PDB entry 8GW6 | electron microscopy, 3.30 A resolution | chains A and C of the 3 polymer chains in the assembly

== Chain A (and C) ==
Name: Guard cell S-type anion channel SLAC1, Green fluorescent protein (Fragment)
Organism: Arabidopsis thaliana
Notes: chain C of this document is another copy of the same molecule, construct and numbering; everything in this record applies to it too
UniProt: chimeric construct of Q9LD83, A0A059PIQ0: residues 1-556 from Q9LD83 (SLAC1_ARATH) positions 1-556 (same numbers); residues 566-805 from A0A059PIQ0 positions 1-240 (UniProt number = residue number - 565)
Sequence (826 residues; each row starts with the number of its first residue):
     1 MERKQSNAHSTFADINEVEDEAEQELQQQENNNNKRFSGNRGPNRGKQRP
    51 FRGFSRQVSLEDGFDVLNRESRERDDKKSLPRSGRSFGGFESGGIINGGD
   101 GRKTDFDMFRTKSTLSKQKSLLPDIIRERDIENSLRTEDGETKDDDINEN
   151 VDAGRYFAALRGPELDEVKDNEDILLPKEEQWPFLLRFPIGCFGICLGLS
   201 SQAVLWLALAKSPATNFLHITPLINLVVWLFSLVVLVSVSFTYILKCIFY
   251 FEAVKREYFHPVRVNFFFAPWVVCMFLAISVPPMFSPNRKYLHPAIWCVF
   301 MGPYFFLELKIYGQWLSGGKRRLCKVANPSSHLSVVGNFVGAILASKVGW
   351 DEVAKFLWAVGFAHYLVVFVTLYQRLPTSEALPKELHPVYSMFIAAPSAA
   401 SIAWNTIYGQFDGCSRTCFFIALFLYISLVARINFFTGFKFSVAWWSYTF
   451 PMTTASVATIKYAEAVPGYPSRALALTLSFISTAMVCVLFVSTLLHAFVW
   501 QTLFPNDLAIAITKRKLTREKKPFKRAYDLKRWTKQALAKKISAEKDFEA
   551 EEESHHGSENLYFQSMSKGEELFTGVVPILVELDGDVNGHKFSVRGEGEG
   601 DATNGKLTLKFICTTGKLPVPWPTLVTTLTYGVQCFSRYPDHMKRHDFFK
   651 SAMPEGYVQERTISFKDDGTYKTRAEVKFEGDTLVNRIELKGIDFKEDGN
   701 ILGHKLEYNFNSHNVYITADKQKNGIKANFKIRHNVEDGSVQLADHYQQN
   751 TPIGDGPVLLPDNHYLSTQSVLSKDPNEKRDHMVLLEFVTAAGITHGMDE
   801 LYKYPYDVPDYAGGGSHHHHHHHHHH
Disordered / not traced: 1-149, 517-826
Sequence notes: engineered mutation D62 (Thr in Q9LD83), D65 (Ser in Q9LD83), D107 (Ser in Q9LD83), D124 (Ser in Q9LD83), D146 (Ser in Q9LD83); conflict D152 (Ser in Q9LD83), S567 (Arg2 in A0A059PIQ0), R595 (Ser30 in A0A059PIQ0), S637 (Ala72 in A0A059PIQ0), R645 (Gln80 in A0A059PIQ0), V771 (Ala206 in A0A059PIQ0), Y804 (Arg239 in A0A059PIQ0); linker (557-565); expression tag (806-826)
Curated features (UniProtKB/Swiss-Prot):
  - site: F450 (Important for channel gating)
  - modified residue (Phosphoserine): S59, S86, S113, S120
What the authors report for this chain:
  - post-translational modification sites: S59, S86, S120, T513 (citing earlier work)
  - binding site for chloride ion: K461
  - self-association interface (contacts with another copy of this molecule): R322, L372, Q374
  - conformationally variable residues (order/disorder transition): G319 to N328
  - mutagenesis - S59D, S59E: unchanged expression
  - mutagenesis - F106A/F109A: increased expression
  - specificity-determining residues: V272 (citing earlier work)

== Chain A / chain C interface ==
Residue-residue contacts (30; chain A residue first):
  F369(A) - V367(C)  hydrophobic
  V370(A) - L366(C)  hydrophobic
  Y373(A) - W315(C)  hydrophobic
  Y373(A) - L316(C)
  Y373(A) - R322(C)
  Y373(A) - C324(C)
  Y373(A) - V367(C)  hydrophobic
  Q374(A) - R322(C)
  Q374(A) - T371(C)  hydrogen bond
  Q374(A) - Q374(C)
  R375(A) - C324(C)  hydrogen bond (backbone-side chain)
  R375(A) - R375(C)
  R375(A) - P377(C)
  P383(A) - G318(C)
  E385(A) - S317(C)  hydrogen bond (backbone-side chain)
  Y390(A) - L316(C)
  Y390(A) - S317(C)
  R416(A) - E352(C)  salt bridge
  R416(A) - K355(C)
  T417(A) - A359(C)
  F420(A) - E352(C)
  F420(A) - K355(C)
  F420(A) - F356(C)  hydrophobic
  F420(A) - A359(C)  hydrophobic
  I421(A) - A359(C)
  I421(A) - A363(C)  hydrophobic
  F424(A) - L309(C)  hydrophobic
  F424(A) - V360(C)  hydrophobic
  F424(A) - H364(C)
  Y462(A) - E352(C)  hydrogen bond
Also at the interface, not in a pair above, chain A (23 interface residues in all): L366, L372, L382, K384, L386, F393, G413, I427, V466
Also at the interface, not in a pair above, chain C (25 interface residues in all): F305, Y312, G313, L323, Y408

== Overview ==
23 residues of chain A face 25 of chain C across their interface, with 4 hydrogen bonds and 1 salt bridge.
Among the polar pairs are R416(A)-E352(C), Q374(A)-T371(C) and R375(A)-C324(C). From the paper: a binding site
for chloride ion at K461(A); F106A/F109A of chain A increase expression; 3 substitutions were tested in all.
Both chains are Guard cell S-type anion channel SLAC1, Green fluorescent protein (Fragment) (Arabidopsis
thaliana). Entry 8GW6 (AtSLAC1 6D mutant in closed state) was determined by electron microscopy (same
publication as 8J0J, 8J1E and 8GW7).
